7YBU - chains C and E of the 12 polymer chains in the assembly; structure by electron microscopy, 2.20 A resolution.

== Chain C (and E) ==
Name: Propionyl-CoA carboxylase beta chain, mitochondrial
Source organism: Homo sapiens
Notes: EC 6.4.1.3; chain E of this document is another copy of the same molecule, construct and numbering; everything in this record applies to it too
UniProtKB: P05166 (PCCB_HUMAN); numbering as in UniProt (aligned over 1-539)
Sequence (539 residues; row label = number of the first residue in the row):
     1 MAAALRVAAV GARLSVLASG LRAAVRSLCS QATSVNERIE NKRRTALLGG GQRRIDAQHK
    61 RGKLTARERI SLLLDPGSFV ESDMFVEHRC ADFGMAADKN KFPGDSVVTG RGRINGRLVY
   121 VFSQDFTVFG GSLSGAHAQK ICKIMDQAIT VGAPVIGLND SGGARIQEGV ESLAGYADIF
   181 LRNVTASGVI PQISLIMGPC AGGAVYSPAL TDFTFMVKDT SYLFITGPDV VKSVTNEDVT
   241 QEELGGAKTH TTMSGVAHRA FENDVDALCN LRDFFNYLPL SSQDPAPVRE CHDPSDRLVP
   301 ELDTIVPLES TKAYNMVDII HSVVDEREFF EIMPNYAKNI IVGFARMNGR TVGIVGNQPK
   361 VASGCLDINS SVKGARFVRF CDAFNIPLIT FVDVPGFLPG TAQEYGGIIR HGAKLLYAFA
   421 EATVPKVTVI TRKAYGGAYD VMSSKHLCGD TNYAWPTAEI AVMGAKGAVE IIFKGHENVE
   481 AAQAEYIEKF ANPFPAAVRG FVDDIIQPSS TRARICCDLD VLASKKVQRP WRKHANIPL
Unresolved in the structure: 1-32
UniProt features mapped onto this chain:
  - region: D325 to Q358 (Acyl-CoA binding)
  - modified residue: S71 (Phosphoserine), K99 (N6-acetyllysine), K248 (N6-succinyllysine), K474 (N6-acetyllysine), K489 (N6-acetyllysine)
  - natural variant: L17 (L17M: In PA-2), R44 (R44P: In PA-2), R67 (R67S: In PA-2), S106 (S106R: In PA-2), V107 (V107M: In PA-2), G112 (G112D: In PA-2), G131 (G131R: In PA-2), K140 (K140KICK: In PA-2), A153 (A153P: In PA-2), R165 (R165Q: In PA-2; R165W: In PA-2), E168 (E168K: In PA-2), G188 (G188R: In PA-2), 17 further natural variant entries in UniProt
Small-molecule neighbours:
  - BTI (5-(hexahydro-2-oxo-1H-thieno[3,4-d]imidazol-6-yl)pentanal), molecule 1: T226, V230, S233, V234
  - BTI, molecule 2: C365, P395, G396, F397, P399
What the authors report for this chain:
  - binding site for BTI: F397

== Interface between chain C and chain E ==
Contacting residue pairs (181; chain C residue first):
  D92(C) - K489(E)  salt bridge
  D92(C) - F490(E)
  F93(C) - I472(E)  hydrophobic
  F93(C) - F473(E)  hydrophobic
  I166(C) - V462(E)  hydrophobic
  I166(C) - M463(E)  hydrophobic
  I166(C) - A468(E)  hydrophobic
  I166(C) - I472(E)  hydrophobic
  G169(C) - V462(E)
  V170(C) - I460(E)
  V170(C) - R499(E)
  V170(C) - F501(E)  hydrophobic
  E171(C) - R499(E)  salt bridge
  S172(C) - V462(E)
  L173(C) - G436(E)
  L173(C) - D440(E)
  L173(C) - A461(E)
  L173(C) - V462(E)  hydrophobic
  A174(C) - H446(E)
  A174(C) - F501(E)  hydrophobic
  Y176(C) - D440(E)
  A177(C) - D440(E)
  A177(C) - H446(E)
  F180(C) - L416(E)  hydrophobic
  L181(C) - A420(E)
  L181(C) - H446(E)
  V184(C) - Y417(E)  hydrophobic
  V184(C) - A420(E)  hydrophobic
  V184(C) - E421(E)
  V184(C) - R532(E)  hydrogen bond (backbone-side chain)
  T185(C) - P530(E)
  T185(C) - R532(E)  hydrogen bond (backbone-side chain)
  S187(C) - R532(E)  hydrogen bond (backbone-side chain)
  S187(C) - A535(E)
  S187(C) - N536(E)  hydrogen bond (side chain-backbone)
  G188(C) - R532(E)
  G188(C) - H534(E)
  V189(C) - W531(E)
  V189(C) - R532(E)
  V205(C) - I409(E)
  Y206(C) - F397(E)
  Y206(C) - I409(E)
  Y206(C) - G412(E)
  Y206(C) - A413(E)
  A209(C) - I409(E)  hydrophobic
  A209(C) - A413(E)  hydrophobic
  A209(C) - P538(E)
  L210(C) - A413(E)
  L210(C) - L416(E)  hydrophobic
  L210(C) - Y417(E)  hydrophobic
  D212(C) - N536(E)  hydrogen bond
  L223(C) - E404(E)
  L223(C) - I409(E)  hydrophobic
  F224(C) - E404(E)
  I225(C) - E404(E)  hydrogen bond (backbone-side chain)
  I225(C) - I408(E)  hydrophobic
  T226(C) - P399(E)
  E237(C) - T401(E)  hydrogen bond
  V239(C) - T401(E)
  E243(C) - Y405(E)  hydrogen bond (backbone-side chain)
  L244(C) - E404(E)
  T249(C) - Y405(E)
  H250(C) - E404(E)
  M253(C) - Y405(E)  hydrophobic
  S254(C) - E404(E)
  S254(C) - Y405(E)
  S254(C) - G407(E)
  S254(C) - R410(E)  hydrogen bond (backbone-side chain)
  G255(C) - R410(E)
  S282(C) - W531(E)
  V372(C) - R410(E)
  V372(C) - L539(E)
  R376(C) - N536(E)
  R376(C) - I537(E)
  R376(C) - P538(E)
  R376(C) - L539(E)
  R379(C) - H534(E)  hydrogen bond
  R379(C) - A535(E)  hydrogen bond (side chain-backbone)
  R379(C) - N536(E)
  R379(C) - I537(E)
  F380(C) - N536(E)
  D382(C) - K533(E)  salt bridge
  D382(C) - H534(E)  salt bridge
  A383(C) - H534(E)
  N385(C) - K533(E)
  F397(C) - Y206(E)
  P399(C) - T226(E)
  T401(C) - E237(E)  hydrogen bond
  T401(C) - V239(E)
  E404(C) - L223(E)
  E404(C) - F224(E)
  E404(C) - I225(E)  hydrogen bond (side chain-backbone)
  E404(C) - L244(E)
  E404(C) - H250(E)
  E404(C) - S254(E)
  Y405(C) - E243(E)  hydrogen bond (side chain-backbone)
  Y405(C) - T249(E)
  Y405(C) - M253(E)  hydrophobic
  Y405(C) - S254(E)
  G407(C) - S254(E)
  I408(C) - I225(E)  hydrophobic
  I409(C) - V205(E)
  I409(C) - Y206(E)
  I409(C) - A209(E)  hydrophobic
  I409(C) - L223(E)  hydrophobic
  R410(C) - S254(E)  hydrogen bond (side chain-backbone)
  R410(C) - G255(E)
  R410(C) - V372(E)
  G412(C) - Y206(E)
  A413(C) - Y206(E)
  A413(C) - A209(E)  hydrophobic
  A413(C) - L210(E)
  K414(C) - K414(E)
  K414(C) - L539(E)
  L416(C) - F180(E)  hydrophobic
  L416(C) - L210(E)  hydrophobic
  Y417(C) - V184(E)  hydrophobic
  Y417(C) - L210(E)  hydrophobic
  A420(C) - L181(E)
  A420(C) - V184(E)  hydrophobic
  E421(C) - V184(E)
  E421(C) - H534(E)  salt bridge
  T423(C) - K533(E)  hydrogen bond
  V424(C) - K533(E)
  G436(C) - L173(E)
  D440(C) - L173(E)
  D440(C) - Y176(E)
  D440(C) - A177(E)
  H446(C) - A174(E)
  H446(C) - A177(E)
  H446(C) - L181(E)
  I460(C) - V170(E)
  A461(C) - L173(E)
  V462(C) - I166(E)  hydrophobic
  V462(C) - G169(E)
  V462(C) - S172(E)
  V462(C) - L173(E)  hydrophobic
  M463(C) - I166(E)  hydrophobic
  A468(C) - I166(E)  hydrophobic
  I472(C) - F93(E)  hydrophobic
  I472(C) - I166(E)  hydrophobic
  F473(C) - F93(E)  hydrophobic
  K489(C) - D92(E)  salt bridge
  F490(C) - D92(E)
  R499(C) - V170(E)
  R499(C) - E171(E)  salt bridge
  F501(C) - V170(E)  hydrophobic
  F501(C) - A174(E)  hydrophobic
  P530(C) - T185(E)
  W531(C) - V189(E)
  W531(C) - S282(E)
  R532(C) - V184(E)  hydrogen bond (side chain-backbone)
  R532(C) - T185(E)  hydrogen bond (side chain-backbone)
  R532(C) - S187(E)  hydrogen bond (side chain-backbone)
  R532(C) - G188(E)
  R532(C) - V189(E)
  K533(C) - D382(E)  salt bridge
  K533(C) - A383(E)
  K533(C) - N385(E)
  K533(C) - T423(E)  hydrogen bond
  K533(C) - V424(E)
  H534(C) - G188(E)
  H534(C) - R379(E)  hydrogen bond
  H534(C) - D382(E)  salt bridge
  H534(C) - A383(E)
  H534(C) - E421(E)  salt bridge
  A535(C) - S187(E)
  A535(C) - R379(E)  hydrogen bond (backbone-side chain)
  N536(C) - S187(E)  hydrogen bond (backbone-side chain)
  N536(C) - D212(E)  hydrogen bond
  N536(C) - R376(E)
  N536(C) - R379(E)
  N536(C) - F380(E)
  I537(C) - R376(E)
  I537(C) - R379(E)
  P538(C) - A209(E)
  P538(C) - R376(E)
  L539(C) - V372(E)
  L539(C) - R376(E)
  L539(C) - K414(E)
  L539(C) - L539(E)  hydrophobic
Also at the interface, not in a pair above, chain C (103 interface residues in all): A164, D178, V231, V234, T235, V256, Y336, A375, G400, G437, Y439, S444, L447, C448, I471, Y486, P495
Also at the interface, not in a pair above, chain E (103 interface residues in all): A164, D178, V231, V234, T235, V256, Y336, A375, G400, G437, Y439, S444, L447, C448, I471, Y486, P495

== In short ==
Chain C and chain E each contribute 103 residues to their interface, with 24 hydrogen bonds and 10 salt
bridges. Among the polar pairs are D92(C)-K489(E), E171(C)-R499(E) and D382(C)-K533(E). Bound to chain C:
compound BTI. From the paper: a binding site for BTI at F397(C).
Both chains are Propionyl-CoA carboxylase beta chain, mitochondrial (Homo sapiens). Entry 7YBU (Human
propionyl-coenzyme A carboxylase) was determined by electron microscopy together with 8J4Z, 8J78, 8J7D, 8JAK,
8JAW, 8JXL and 3 further entries from the same study.
